PDB entry 2ZVS | X-ray diffraction, 1.65 A resolution | chain A

[Chain A]
Name: Uncharacterized ferredoxin-like protein yfhL
From: Escherichia coli
Reference sequence: P52102 (YFHL_ECOLI); residues 1-85 here correspond to UniProt positions 2-86 (UniProt number = residue number + 1)
Sequence (85 residues; row label = number of the first residue in the row):
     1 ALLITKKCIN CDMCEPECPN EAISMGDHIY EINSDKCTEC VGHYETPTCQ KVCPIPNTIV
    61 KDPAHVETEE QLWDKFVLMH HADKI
Disordered / not traced: 82-85
Ion coordination: 4Fe-4S cluster Fe site 1: C8, C11, C14, C53; 4Fe-4S cluster Fe site 2: C18, C37, C40, C49
Residues lining bound ligands:
  - 4Fe-4S cluster (SF4), molecule 1: L2, C18, P19, N20, I23, I32, C37, T38, E39, C40, P47, T48, C49
  - 4Fe-4S cluster (SF4), molecule 2: I4, C8, I9, N10, C11, D12, M13, C14, Y30, C53, P54, I55, N57, T58
Curated features (UniProtKB/Swiss-Prot):
  - binding site ([4Fe-4S] cluster): C8, C11, C14, C18, C37, C40, C49, C53

[Overview]
Ligands of chain A: 4Fe-4S cluster. The 4Fe-4S cluster Fe site 1 is built by C8, C11, C14 and C53. C18, C37,
C40 and C49 form the 4Fe-4S cluster Fe site 2. UniProt lists 8 [4Fe-4S] cluster-binding residues.
Chain A is Uncharacterized ferredoxin-like protein yfhL (Escherichia coli); the structure, Crystal structure
of the 2[4FE-4S] ferredoxin from escherichia coli, was determined by X-ray diffraction together with 3EUN and
3EXY from the same study.
